PDB entry 5XV4 | X-ray diffraction, 2.95 A resolution | chains A and B

Chain A:
Molecule: Autophagy-related protein 13
From: Homo sapiens
Reference sequence: O75143 (ATG13_HUMAN); residues 1-190 here = UniProt positions 1-190
Sequence (190 residues; row label = number of the first residue in the row):
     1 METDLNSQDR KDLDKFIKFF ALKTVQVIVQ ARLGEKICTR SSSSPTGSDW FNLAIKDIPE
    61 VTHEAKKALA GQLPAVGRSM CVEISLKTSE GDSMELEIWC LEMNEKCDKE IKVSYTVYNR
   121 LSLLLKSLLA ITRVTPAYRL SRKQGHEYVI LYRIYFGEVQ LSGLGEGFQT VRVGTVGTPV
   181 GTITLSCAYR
Disordered / not traced: 1-6, 145-146
Swiss-Prot annotation at these positions:
  - region: Ser127 to Val134 (Important for interaction with ATG101)
  - modified residue: Met1 (N-acetylmethionine)
  - mutagenesis: Ser127 (S127H: Abolishes interaction with ATG101; when associated with D-133), Ile131 (I131D: Decreases interaction with ATG101; when associated with D-134), Arg133 (R133D: Abolishes interaction with ATG101; when associated with H-127), Val134 (V134D: Decreases interaction with ATG101; when associated with D-131)

Chain B:
Molecule: Autophagy-related protein 101
From: Homo sapiens
Reference sequence: Q9BSB4 (ATGA1_HUMAN); residue numbers follow UniProt; this construct covers 1-218
Sequence (218 residues; numbered 1 to 218; the number before each row is that of its first residue):
     1 MNCRSEVLEV SVEGRQVEEA MLAVLHTVLL HRSTGKFHYA AAGTYSIGTV GTQDVDCDFI
    61 DFTYVRVSSE ELDRALRKVV GEFKDALRNS GGDGLGQMSL EFYQKKKSRW PFSDECIPWE
   121 VWTVKVHVVA LATEQERQIC REKVGEKLCE KIINIVEVMN RHEYLPKMPT QSEVDNVFDT
   181 GLRDVQPYLY KISFQITDAL GTSVTTTMRR LIKDTLAL
Disordered / not traced: 208-218
Construct notes: engineered mutation Ala40 (Lys in Q9BSB4), Ala41 (Lys in Q9BSB4), Ala42 (Glu in Q9BSB4)
Swiss-Prot annotation at these positions:
  - region: Ile152 to Val156 (Important for interaction with ATG13)
  - mutagenesis: His31 (H31S: Impairs interaction with ATG13; when associated with R-54), Asp54 (D54R: Impairs interaction with ATG13; when associated with S-31), Ile152 (I152D: Abolishes interaction with ATG13; when associated with D-153 and D-156), Ile153 (I153D: Abolishes interaction with ATG13; when associated with D-152 and D-156), Val156 (V156D: Abolishes interaction with ATG13; when associated with D-152 and D-152)

Interface between chain A and chain B:
Pairs across the interface - 50 pairs, chain A then chain B:
  Lys36(A) with Asp54(B); Asp56(B)
  Ile37(A) with Gln53(B); Asp54(B), hydrogen bond (backbone-side chain)
  Cys38(A) with Thr52(B)
  Thr39(A) with Gly51(B); Thr52(B), hydrogen bond (backbone-backbone); Ser68(B), hydrogen bond (backbone-side chain)
  Ser41(A) with Thr49(B), hydrogen bond (side chain-backbone); Val50(B); Gly51(B), hydrogen bond (side chain-backbone); Asp184(B), hydrogen bond
  Ser42(A) with Gly48(B); Thr49(B), hydrogen bond (backbone-backbone)
  Pro45(A) with Thr49(B)
  Asp49(A) with Thr49(B), hydrogen bond
  Asn52(A) with Ile47(B); Gly48(B); Thr49(B); Val50(B), hydrogen bond (backbone-backbone)
  Leu53(A) with Thr49(B); Val50(B); Thr52(B)
  Ala54(A) with Thr49(B); Val50(B), hydrogen bond (backbone-backbone)
  Leu123(A) with His31(B)
  Lys126(A) with Leu30(B), hydrogen bond (side chain-backbone); His31(B); Ser33(B), hydrogen bond (side chain-backbone)
  Ser127(A) with His31(B), hydrogen bond; Val156(B)
  Leu129(A) with Thr52(B); Val65(B)
  Ile131(A) with Ile153(B), hydrophobic; Val156(B), hydrophobic
  Arg133(A) with Asp54(B), salt bridge; Thr63(B); Val65(B)
  Val134(A) with Phe62(B), hydrophobic; Cys149(B); Ile152(B), hydrophobic; Ile153(B), hydrophobic
  Tyr138(A) with Asp54(B); Thr63(B)
  Arg142(A) with Asp56(B), salt bridge
  Val171(A) with Ile153(B), hydrophobic
  Arg172(A) with Glu157(B)
  Val173(A) with Val156(B); Asn160(B)
  Gly174(A) with Asn160(B)
Other interface residues (no listed pair), chain A (29 interface residues in all): Arg40, Ser43, Asn119, Arg120, Ala130
Other interface residues (no listed pair), chain B (28 interface residues in all): Arg32, Thr34, Met159, Glu163, Met168

Overview:
The interface between chain A and chain B involves 29 residues on one side and 28 on the other; the contacts
include 13 hydrogen bonds and 2 salt bridges. Polar pairs include Arg133(A)-Asp54(B), Arg142(A)-Asp56(B) and
Ile37(A)-Asp54(B).
Here chain A is Autophagy-related protein 13 and chain B is Autophagy-related protein 101, both from Homo
sapiens. Entry 5XV4 (Crystal structure of ATG101-ATG13HORMA) was determined by X-ray diffraction together with
5XUY and 5XV3 from the same study.
